8Y62 - chains B and C of the 5 polymer chains in the assembly; structure by electron microscopy, 3.20 A resolution.

[Chain B]
Molecule: Guanine nucleotide-binding protein G(I)/G(S)/G(T) subunit beta-1
Source organism: Homo sapiens
Reference sequence: P62873 (GBB1_HUMAN); numbering as in UniProt (aligned over 2-340)
Chain sequence (358 residues; numbered -17 to 340; the number before each row is that of its first residue; numbers below 1 keep their minus sign (Met-17 is residue -17)):
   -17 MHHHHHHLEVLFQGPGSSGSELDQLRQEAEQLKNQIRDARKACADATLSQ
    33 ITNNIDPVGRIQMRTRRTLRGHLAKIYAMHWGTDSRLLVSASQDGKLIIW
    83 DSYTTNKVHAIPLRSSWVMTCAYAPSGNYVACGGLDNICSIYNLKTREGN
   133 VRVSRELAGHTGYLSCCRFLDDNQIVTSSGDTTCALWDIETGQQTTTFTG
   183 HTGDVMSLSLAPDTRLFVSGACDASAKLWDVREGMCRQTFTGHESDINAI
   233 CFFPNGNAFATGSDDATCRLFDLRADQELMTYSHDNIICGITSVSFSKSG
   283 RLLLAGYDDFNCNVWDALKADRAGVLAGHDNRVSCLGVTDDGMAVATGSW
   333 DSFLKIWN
Disordered / not traced: -17 to 4
Differences from the reference sequence: initiating methionine (-17); expression tag (-16 to 1)
Curated features (UniProtKB/Swiss-Prot):
  - modified residue: Ser2 (N-acetylserine), His266 (Phosphohistidine)
  - natural variant: Leu30 (L30F: In MRD42; uncertain significance), Arg52 (R52G: In MRD42), Gly64 (G64V: In MRD42), Asp76 (D76E: In MRD42; D76G: In MRD42), Gly77 (G77S: In MRD42), Lys78 (K78R: In MRD42), Ile80 (I80N: In MRD42; I80T: In MRD42), His91 (H91R: In MRD42; uncertain significance), Ala92 (A92T: In MRD42), Pro94 (P94S: In MRD42), Leu95 (L95P: In MRD42), Arg96 (R96L: In MRD42), 5 further natural variant entries in UniProt

[Chain C]
Molecule: Guanine nucleotide-binding protein G(I)/G(S)/G(O) subunit gamma-2
Source organism: Homo sapiens
Reference sequence: P59768 (GBG2_HUMAN); residues 5-63 here = UniProt positions 5-63
Chain sequence (59 residues; numbered 5 to 63; the number before each row is that of its first residue):
     5 NTASIAQARKLVEQLKMEANIDRIKVSKAAADLMAYCEAHAKEDPLLTPV
    55 PASENPFRE
Disordered / not traced: 5-8, 63

[Chain B / chain C interface]
Pairs across the interface (40):
  Leu7(B) with Ala12(C), hydrophobic
  Ile18(B) with Glu22(C); Ala23(C), hydrophobic; Arg27(C)
  Cys25(B) with Arg27(C); Val30(C)
  Asp27(B) with Val30(C)
  Ala28(B) with Val30(C)
  Met45(B) with Leu50(C), hydrophobic
  Arg48(B) with Arg62(C)
  Arg49(B) with Phe61(C), hydrogen bond (side chain-backbone)
  Ser84(B) with Phe61(C)
  Tyr85(B) with Pro60(C); Phe61(C), hydrophobic
  Met217(B) with Met21(C), hydrophobic
  Arg219(B) with Glu22(C); Ile25(C)
  Phe235(B) with Cys41(C), hydrophobic
  Asn237(B) with Tyr40(C)
  Asp254(B) with Ala33(C)
  Arg256(B) with Arg27(C); Ile28(C), hydrogen bond (backbone-backbone)
  Ala257(B) with Ile28(C); Val30(C), hydrophobic
  Asp258(B) with Arg27(C), salt bridge
  Gln259(B) with Val30(C)
  Ser281(B) with His44(C); Asp48(C)
  Arg283(B) with Leu51(C)
  Leu284(B) with Leu50(C), hydrophobic; Leu51(C), hydrophobic
  Leu300(B) with Met38(C), hydrophobic
  Asp323(B) with Pro49(C)
  Gly324(B) with Pro49(C); Leu50(C)
  Met325(B) with Pro55(C); Phe61(C)
  Ala326(B) with Phe61(C), hydrophobic
  Asn340(B) with Asn59(C); Phe61(C)
Other interface residues (no listed pair), chain B (45 interface residues in all): Leu14, Lys15, Ala21, Arg22, Ala26, Ile33, Ile37, Val40, Trp63, Cys218, Gln220, Pro236, Ala240, Leu261, Ser279, Lys280, Ile338
Other interface residues (no listed pair), chain C (28 interface residues in all): Gln18, Leu19, Leu37, Ala45, Glu47, Ala56

[Overview]
45 residues of chain B face 28 of chain C across their interface; the contacts include 2 hydrogen bonds and 1
salt bridge. Polar contacts include Asp258(B)-Arg27(C), Arg49(B)-Phe61(C) and Arg256(B)-Ile28(C).
Chain B is Guanine nucleotide-binding protein G(I)/G(S)/G(T) subunit beta-1 and chain C is Guanine
nucleotide-binding protein G(I)/G(S)/G(O) subunit gamma-2, both from Homo sapiens; the structure, Cryo-EM
structure of the C16:0 ceramide-bound FPR2-Gi complex, was determined by electron microscopy (same publication
as 9JHJ and 8Y63).
